PDB entry 7M26 | X-ray diffraction, 1.30 A resolution | chain A

[Chain A]
Protein: Carbonic anhydrase 2
Organism: Homo sapiens
Notes: EC 4.2.1.1
Reference sequence: P00918 (CAH2_HUMAN); the author numbering skips numbers that UniProt does not, so the offset changes along the chain: 3-125 = UniProt 3-125; 127-261 = UniProt 126-260
Sequence (258 residues; numbered 3 to 261; 1 number in that range is skipped by the numbering (no residue carries it; nothing is unmodelled there); the number before each row is that of its first residue):
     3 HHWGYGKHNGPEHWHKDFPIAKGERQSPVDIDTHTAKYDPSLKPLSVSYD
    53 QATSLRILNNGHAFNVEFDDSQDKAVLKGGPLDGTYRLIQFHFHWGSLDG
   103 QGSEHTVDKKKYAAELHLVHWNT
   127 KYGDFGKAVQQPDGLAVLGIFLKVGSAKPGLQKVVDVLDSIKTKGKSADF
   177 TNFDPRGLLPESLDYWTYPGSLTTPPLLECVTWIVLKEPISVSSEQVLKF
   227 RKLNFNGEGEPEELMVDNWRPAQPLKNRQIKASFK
UniProt features mapped onto this chain:
  - active site: H64 (Proton donor/acceptor)
  - binding site (Zn(2+)): H94, H96, H119
  - binding site (substrate): T199, T200
  - site: Y7 (Fine-tunes the proton-transfer properties of H-64), N62 (Fine-tunes the proton-transfer properties of H-64), N67 (Fine-tunes the proton-transfer properties of H-64), Q92 (Involved in the binding of some activators, including histamine and L-histidine)
  - modified residue (Phosphoserine): S166, S173
Bound ions: Zn2+: H94, H96, H119 (together with pioglitazone)
Small-molecule neighbours: pioglitazone (P1B; (5R)-5-{4-[2-(5-ethylpyridin-2-yl)ethoxy]benzyl}-1,3-thiazolidine-2,4-dione): Q92, H94, H96, E106, H119, F131, G132, V135, V143, L198, T199, T200, P201, P202, W209
What the authors report for this chain:
  - binding site for pioglitazone: T199
  - Zn2+ coordination: H94, H96, H119
  - catalytic residues: H64 (citing earlier work)

[In short]
Chain A binds pioglitazone. H94, H96 and H119 coordinate Zn2+. UniProt lists active-site residue H64, 3
Zn2+-binding residues and substrate-binding residues T199 and T200. From the paper: the catalytic residue H64;
a binding site for pioglitazone at T199.
Chain A is Carbonic anhydrase 2 (Homo sapiens); the structure, Human carbonic anhydrase II in complex with
pioglitazone, was determined by X-ray diffraction (same publication as 7M23 and 7M24).
